5Z3O - chains E and I of the 11 polymer chains in the assembly; structure by electron microscopy, 3.62 A resolution.

== Chain E ==
Name: Histone H3.2
Source organism: Xenopus laevis
UniProt: P84233 (H32_XENLA); residues 1-135 here correspond to UniProt positions 2-136 (UniProt number = residue number + 1)
Sequence (135 residues; numbered 1 to 135; the number before each row is that of its first residue):
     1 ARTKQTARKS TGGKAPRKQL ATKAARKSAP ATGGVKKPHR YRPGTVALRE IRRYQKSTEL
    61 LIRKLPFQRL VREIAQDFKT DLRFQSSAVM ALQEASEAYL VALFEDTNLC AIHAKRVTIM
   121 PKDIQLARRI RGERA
Not modelled in the structure: 1-39, 135
UniProt features mapped onto this chain:
  - modified residue: Arg2 (Asymmetric dimethylarginine), Thr3 (Phosphothreonine), Lys4 (Allysine), Gln5 (5-glutamyl dopamine), Thr6 (Phosphothreonine), Arg8 (Citrulline), Lys9 (N6,N6,N6-trimethyllysine), Ser10 (ADP-ribosylserine), Thr11 (Phosphothreonine), Lys14 (N6-(2-hydroxyisobutyryl)lysine), Arg17 (Asymmetric dimethylarginine), Lys18 (N6-(2-hydroxyisobutyryl)lysine), Lys23 (N6-(2-hydroxyisobutyryl)lysine), Arg26 (Citrulline), Lys27 (N6,N6,N6-trimethyllysine), Ser28 (ADP-ribosylserine), Lys36 (N6,N6,N6-trimethyllysine), Lys37 (N6-methyllysine), Tyr41 (Phosphotyrosine), Lys56 (N6,N6,N6-trimethyllysine) and 8 more in UniProt
  - lipidation: Cys110 (S-palmitoyl cysteine)

== Chain I ==
Molecule: 167-nt DNA strand
Sequence (167 nucleotides; each row starts with the number of its first residue):
     1 ATCGAGAATC CCGGTGCCGA GGCCGCTCAA TTGGTCGTAG ACAGCTCTAG CACCGCTTAA
    61 ACGCACGTAC GCGCTGTCCC CCGCGTTTTA ACCGCCAAGG GGATTACTCC CTAGTCTCCA
   121 GGCACGTGTC AGATATATAC ATCCTGAAGC TTGTCGAGAA GTACGAT
Not modelled in the structure: 1, 148-167

== How chain E and chain I interact ==
Residue-residue contacts - 20 pairs, chain E then chain I:
  Arg40(E) with DC144(I), sugar contact
  Tyr41(E) with DC144(I), sugar contact
  Arg42(E) with DA69(I), salt bridge to the phosphate; DC144(I), phosphate contact; DT145(I), phosphate contact
  Pro43(E) with DA69(I), sugar contact
  Thr45(E) with DC144(I), hydrogen bond to the phosphate
  Arg63(E) with DA60(I), sugar contact; DA61(I), phosphate contact
  Arg72(E) with DC51(I), salt bridge to the phosphate
  Arg83(E) with DG50(I), phosphate contact; DC51(I), sugar contact
  Phe84(E) with DG50(I), sugar contact; DC51(I), phosphate contact
  Gln85(E) with DG50(I), phosphate contact
  Ser86(E) with DG50(I), phosphate contact
  Arg116(E) with DG71(I), phosphate contact; DC72(I), salt bridge to the phosphate
  Val117(E) with DG71(I), phosphate contact
  Thr118(E) with DG71(I), hydrogen bond to the phosphate
Other interface residues (no listed pair), chain E (17 interface residues in all): Leu82, Lys115, Met120
Other interface residues (no listed pair), chain I (11 interface residues in all): DT68, DC143

== In short ==
The interface between chain E and chain I involves 17 residues on one side and 11 on the other; the contacts
include 2 hydrogen bonds and 3 salt bridges. Among the polar pairs are Thr45(E)-DC144(I), Thr118(E)-DG71(I)
and Arg42(E)-DA69(I).
Here chain E is Histone H3.2 (Xenopus laevis) and chain I is a 167-nt DNA strand. Entry 5Z3O (Structure of
Snf2-nucleosome complex in ADP state) was determined by electron microscopy (same publication as 5Z3U, 5Z3V,
5Z3L, 6IY2 and 6IY3).
